Entry 7TR1 (electron microscopy, 3.10 A resolution); this record covers chains K and B of the 3 polymer chains in the assembly.

# Chain K
Name: Kinesin-like protein, Kinesin-1 heavy chain
From: Candida albicans
Reference sequence: chimeric construct of C4YNU9, P33176: residues 2-115 from C4YNU9 (C4YNU9_CANAW) positions 2-115 (same numbers); residues 116-144 from P33176 positions 41-44 (offset varies); residues 145-436 from C4YNU9 (C4YNU9_CANAW) positions 145-436 (same numbers)
Amino-acid sequence (420 residues; numbered 0 to 444; 25 numbers in that range are skipped by the numbering (no residue carries them; nothing is unmodelled there); the number before each row is that of its first residue; numbering starts at 0):
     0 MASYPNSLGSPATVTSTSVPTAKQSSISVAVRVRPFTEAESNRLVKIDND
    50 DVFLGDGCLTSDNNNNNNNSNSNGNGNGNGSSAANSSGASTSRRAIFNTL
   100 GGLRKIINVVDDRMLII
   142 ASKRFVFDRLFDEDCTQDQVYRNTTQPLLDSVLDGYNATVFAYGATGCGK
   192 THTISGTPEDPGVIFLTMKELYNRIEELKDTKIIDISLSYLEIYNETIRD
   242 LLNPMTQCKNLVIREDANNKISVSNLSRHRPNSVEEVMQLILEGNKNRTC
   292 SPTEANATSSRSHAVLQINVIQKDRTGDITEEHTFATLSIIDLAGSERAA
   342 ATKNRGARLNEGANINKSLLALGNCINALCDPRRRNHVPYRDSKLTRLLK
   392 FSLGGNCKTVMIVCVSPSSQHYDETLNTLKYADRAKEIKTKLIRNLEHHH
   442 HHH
Disordered / not traced: 0-21, 52-99, 441-444
Construct notes: initiating methionine (0); expression tag (1, 437-444)
Metal / ion sites: Mg2+: Thr-192, Ser-301 (together with AMP-PNP)
Small-molecule neighbours: AMP-PNP (ANP; phosphoaminophosphonic acid-adenylate ester): Arg-31, Arg-33, Pro-34, Thr-187, Gly-188, Cys-189, Gly-190, Lys-191, Thr-192, His-193, Thr-299, Ser-300, Ser-301, Leu-334, Gly-336

# Chain B
Name: Tubulin beta-2B chain
From: Sus scrofa
Reference sequence: A0A287AGU7 (A0A287AGU7_PIG); residues 1-445 here = UniProt positions 1-445
Amino-acid sequence (445 residues; numbered 1 to 445; the number before each row is that of its first residue):
     1 MREIVHIQAGQCGNQIGAKFWEVISDEHGIDPTGSYHGDSDLQLERINVY
    51 YNEATGNKYVPRAILVDLEPGTMDSVRSGPFGQIFRPDNFVFGQSGAGNN
   101 WAKGHYTEGAELVDSVLDVVRKESESCDCLQGFQLTHSLGGGTGSGMGTL
   151 LISKIREEYPDRIMNTFSVMPSPKVSDTVVEPYNATLSVHQLVENTDETY
   201 CIDNEALYDICFRTLKLTTPTYGDLNHLVSATMSGVTTCLRFPGQLNADL
   251 RKLAVNMVPFPRLHFFMPGFAPLTSRGSQQYRALTVPELTQQMFDSKNMM
   301 AACDPRHGRYLTVAAIFRGRMSMKEVDEQMLNVQNKNSSYFVEWIPNNVK
   351 TAVCDIPPRGLKMSATFIGNSTAIQELFKRISEQFTAMFRRKAFLHWYTG
   401 EGMDEMEFTEAESNMNDLVSEYQQYQDATADEQGEFEEEEGEDEA
Disordered / not traced: 430-445
Small-molecule neighbours:
  - GDP (guanosine-5'-diphosphate): Gly-10, Gln-11, Cys-12, Gln-15, Ile-16, Asn-99, Ser-138, Gly-141, Gly-142, Thr-143, Gly-144, Val-169, Asp-177, Glu-181, Asn-204, Tyr-222, Leu-225, Asn-226
  - GTP (guanosine-5'-triphosphate): Gln-245, Leu-246, Lys-252
  - taxol (TA1): Glu-22, Val-23, Asp-26, Glu-27, Leu-215, Leu-217, Asp-224, His-227, Leu-228, Ala-231, Ser-234, Phe-270, Pro-272, Leu-273, Thr-274, Ser-275, Arg-276, Gln-279, Arg-318, Pro-358, Arg-359, Gly-360, Leu-361

# Interface between chain K and chain B
Pairs across the interface (18; chain K residue first):
  Arg-255(K) / Met-406(B)
  Arg-255(K) / Glu-407(B)  salt bridge
  Glu-256(K) / Thr-409(B)  hydrogen bond (backbone-side chain)
  Glu-256(K) / Glu-410(B)
  Glu-256(K) / Ser-413(B)  hydrogen bond
  Arg-375(K) / Gln-424(B)
  Asn-377(K) / Ser-420(B)
  His-378(K) / Asp-417(B)  salt bridge
  His-378(K) / Ser-420(B)
  His-378(K) / Glu-421(B)  salt bridge
  His-378(K) / Gln-424(B)  hydrogen bond (backbone-side chain)
  Arg-382(K) / Arg-262(B)
  Arg-382(K) / Glu-410(B)  salt bridge
  Arg-382(K) / Ser-413(B)  hydrogen bond
  Arg-382(K) / Asn-414(B)
  Arg-382(K) / Asp-417(B)
  Asp-383(K) / Arg-262(B)
  Arg-388(K) / Glu-410(B)  salt bridge
Other interface residues (no listed pair), chain K (11 interface residues in all): Asp-257, Pro-380, Lys-385
Other interface residues (no listed pair), chain B (13 interface residues in all): Glu-194, Pro-261

# Summary
The interface between chain K and chain B involves 11 residues on one side and 13 on the other; the contacts
include 4 hydrogen bonds and 5 salt bridges. Among the polar pairs are Arg-255(K)/Glu-407(B),
His-378(K)/Asp-417(B) and His-378(K)/Glu-421(B). Bound to chain K: AMP-PNP.
Here chain K is Kinesin-like protein, Kinesin-1 heavy chain (Candida albicans) and chain B is Tubulin beta-2B
chain (Sus scrofa). Entry 7TR1 (CaKip3[2-436]-L2-mutant(HsKHC) - AMP-PNP in complex with a microtubule) was
determined by electron microscopy (same publication as 7TQX, 7TQY, 7TQZ, 7TR0, 7TR2 and 7TR3).
